8PAU - chain A; structure by X-ray diffraction, 2.80 A resolution.

Chain A:
Protein: Mitogen-activated protein kinase kinase kinase kinase 1
From: Homo sapiens
Notes: EC 2.7.11.1
Reference sequence: Q92918 (M4K1_HUMAN); residue numbers follow UniProt; this construct covers 7-294
Sequence (288 residues; numbered 7 to 294; the number before each row is that of its first residue):
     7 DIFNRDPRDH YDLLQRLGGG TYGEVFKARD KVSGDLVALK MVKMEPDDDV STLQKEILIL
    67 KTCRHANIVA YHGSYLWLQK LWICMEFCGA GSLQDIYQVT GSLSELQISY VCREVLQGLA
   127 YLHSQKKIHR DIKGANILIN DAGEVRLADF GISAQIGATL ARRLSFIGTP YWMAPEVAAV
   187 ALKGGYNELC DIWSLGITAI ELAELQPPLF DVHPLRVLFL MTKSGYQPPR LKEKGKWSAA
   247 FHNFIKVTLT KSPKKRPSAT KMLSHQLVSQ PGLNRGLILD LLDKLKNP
Unresolved in the structure: 158-169
Curated features (UniProtKB/Swiss-Prot):
  - active site: D137 (Proton acceptor)
  - binding site (ATP): L23 to V31, K46
  - modified residue: T165 (Phosphothreonine), S171 (Phosphoserine), T175 (Phosphothreonine)
Ligand contacts: XOR ([(5R)-2-[[3,5-bis(fluoranyl)-4-[[3-(trifluoromethyl)-1H-pyrrolo[2,3-b]pyridin-4-yl]oxy]phenyl]amino]-5-fluoranyl-4,6-dihydro-1,3-oxazin-5-yl]methanol): L23, G24, G25, G26, T27, Y28, V31, A44, K46, V75, M91, E92, F93, C94, G97, S98, D101, L144, A154, F156

Summary:
Ligands of chain A: compound XOR. From UniProt: active-site residue D137 and 10 ATP-binding residues.
Chain A is Mitogen-activated protein kinase kinase kinase kinase 1 (Homo sapiens); the structure, Crystal
structure of MAP4K1 with a SMOL inhibitor, was determined by X-ray diffraction, deposited together with 8PAR,
8PAS, 8PAV and 8PAW.
